PDB entry 1YAR | X-ray diffraction, 1.90 A resolution | chains C and S of the 21 polymer chains in the assembly

== Chain C ==
Molecule: Proteasome alpha subunit
From: Thermoplasma acidophilum
Notes: EC 3.4.25.1
Reference sequence: P25156 (PSMA_THEAC); numbering as in UniProt (aligned over 1-233)
Amino-acid sequence (233 residues; each row starts with the number of its first residue):
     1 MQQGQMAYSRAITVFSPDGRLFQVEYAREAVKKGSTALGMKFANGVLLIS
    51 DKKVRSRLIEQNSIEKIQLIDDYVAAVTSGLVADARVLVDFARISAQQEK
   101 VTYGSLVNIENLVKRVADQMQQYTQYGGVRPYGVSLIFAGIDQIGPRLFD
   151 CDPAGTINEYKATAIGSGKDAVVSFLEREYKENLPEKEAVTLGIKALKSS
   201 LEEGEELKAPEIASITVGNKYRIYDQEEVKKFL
Disordered / not traced: 1-12
Differences from the reference sequence: engineered mutation Ser9 (Asp in P25156)
Swiss-Prot annotation at these positions:
  - mutagenesis: Met1 to Ile12 (Markedly increases peptidolytic activity. Designated open-gate mutant), Lys66 (K66A: Prevents PAN to associate with the proteasome and stimulate gate opening), Leu81 (L81A/E/G: Prevents PAN to stimulate gate opening), Val82 (V82A: No effect on PAN's ability to stimulate gate opening; V82D/G: Prevents PAN to stimulate gate opening)

== Chain S ==
Molecule: proteasome activator protein PA26
From: Trypanosoma brucei
Amino-acid sequence (237 residues; row label = number of the first residue in the row; numbers below 1 keep their minus sign (Met-5 is residue -5)):
    -5 MHHHHHHPPKRAALIQNLRDSYTETSSFAVIEEWAAGTLQEIEGIAKAAA
    45 EAHGVIRNSTYGRAQAEKSPEQLLGVLQRYQDLCHNVYCQAETIRTVIAI
    95 RIPEHKEEDNLGVAVQHAVLKIIDELEIKTLGSGEKSGSGGAPTPIGMYA
   145 LREYLSARSTVEDKLLGSVDAESGKTKGGSQSPSLLLELRQIDADFMLKV
   195 ELATTHLSTMVRAVINAYLLNWKKLIQPRTGSDHMVS
Disordered / not traced: -5 to 3, 162-171
Differences from the reference sequence: initiating methionine (-5); expression tag (-4 to 1); variant Val49 (Thr in 5757773)

== How chain C and chain S interact ==
Residue-residue contacts - 19 pairs, chain C then chain S:
  Ala30(C) - Val230(S)
  Lys33(C) - Asp227(S)
  Lys33(C) - Val230(S)
  Gly34(C) - Val230(S)
  Gly34(C) - Ser231(S)
  Ser35(C) - Ser231(S)  hydrogen bond (backbone-backbone)
  Lys53(C) - Val230(S)  hydrogen bond (side chain-backbone)
  Lys53(C) - Ser231(S)
  Arg55(C) - His228(S)  hydrogen bond
  Lys66(C) - Ser231(S)  hydrogen bond (side chain-backbone)
  Ser79(C) - Ser231(S)
  Gly80(C) - Met229(S)
  Gly80(C) - Val230(S)
  Gly80(C) - Ser231(S)  hydrogen bond (backbone-backbone)
  Leu81(C) - Met229(S)
  Leu81(C) - Val230(S)  hydrophobic
  Val82(C) - Met229(S)  hydrogen bond (backbone-backbone)
  Val82(C) - Val230(S)
  Val82(C) - Ser231(S)
Interface residues without a listed pair, chain C (12 interface residues in all): Thr78

== Overview ==
12 residues of chain C and 5 residues of chain S are in contact; the contacts include 6 hydrogen bonds. Polar
contacts include Ser35(C)-Ser231(S), Lys53(C)-Val230(S) and Arg55(C)-His228(S). From UniProt: 14 mutagenesis
sites on chain C.
Chain C is Proteasome alpha subunit (Thermoplasma acidophilum) and chain S is proteasome activator protein
PA26 (Trypanosoma brucei); the structure, Structure of Archeabacterial 20S proteasome mutant D9S- PA26
complex, was determined by X-ray diffraction together with 1Z7Q, 1YA7 and 1YAU from the same study.
